3VB5 - chains B and F of the 4 polymer chains in the assembly; structure by X-ray diffraction, 1.95 A resolution.

== Chain B ==
Molecule: 3C-like proteinase
From: SARS coronavirus
Notes: EC 3.4.22.-
Reference sequence: P0C6U8 (R1A_CVHSA); residues 1-306 here correspond to UniProt positions 3241-3546 (UniProt number = residue number + 3240)
Chain sequence (306 residues; row label = number of the first residue in the row):
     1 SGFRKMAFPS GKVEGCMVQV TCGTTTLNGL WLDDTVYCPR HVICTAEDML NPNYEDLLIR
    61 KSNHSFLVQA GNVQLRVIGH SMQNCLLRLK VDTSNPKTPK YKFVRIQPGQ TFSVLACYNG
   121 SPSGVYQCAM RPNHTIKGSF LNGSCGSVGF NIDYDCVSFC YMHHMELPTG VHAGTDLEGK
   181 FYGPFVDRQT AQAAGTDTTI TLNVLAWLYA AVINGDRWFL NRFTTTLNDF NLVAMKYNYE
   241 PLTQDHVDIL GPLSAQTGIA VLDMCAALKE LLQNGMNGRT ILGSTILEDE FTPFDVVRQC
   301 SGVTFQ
UniProt features mapped onto this chain:
  - active site (For 3CL-PRO activity): His41, Cys145
  - site: Gln306 (Cleavage)

== Chain F ==
Molecule: C4Z inhibitor
Chain sequence (5 residues; numbered 1 to 5; the number before each row is that of its first residue):
     1 XAVLX
Modified residues: PHQ (benzyl chlorocarbonate) at position 1; 0JU ((4S,5Z)-4-amino-5-iminopentanamide) at position 5

== Interface between chain B and chain F ==
Contacting residue pairs (32):
  His41(B) - Leu4(F)
  Met49(B) - Leu4(F)  hydrophobic
  Phe140(B) - 0JU_5(F)
  Leu141(B) - 0JU_5(F)
  Asn142(B) - 0JU_5(F)
  Gly143(B) - 0JU_5(F)
  Ser144(B) - 0JU_5(F)
  Cys145(B) - 0JU_5(F)  covalent bond
  His163(B) - 0JU_5(F)
  His164(B) - Leu4(F)
  His164(B) - 0JU_5(F)  hydrogen bond (backbone-backbone)
  Met165(B) - Ala2(F)  hydrophobic
  Met165(B) - Val3(F)
  Met165(B) - Leu4(F)  hydrophobic
  Met165(B) - 0JU_5(F)
  Glu166(B) - PHQ_1(F)
  Glu166(B) - Ala2(F)
  Glu166(B) - Val3(F)  hydrogen bond (backbone-backbone)
  Glu166(B) - 0JU_5(F)
  Leu167(B) - PHQ_1(F)
  Leu167(B) - Ala2(F)  hydrophobic
  Pro168(B) - PHQ_1(F)
  His172(B) - 0JU_5(F)
  Asp187(B) - Leu4(F)
  Arg188(B) - Ala2(F)
  Gln189(B) - Ala2(F)
  Gln189(B) - Val3(F)
  Gln189(B) - Leu4(F)  hydrogen bond (side chain-backbone)
  Thr190(B) - PHQ_1(F)
  Thr190(B) - Ala2(F)  hydrogen bond (backbone-backbone)
  Ala191(B) - PHQ_1(F)
  Gln192(B) - Ala2(F)

== Summary ==
21 residues of chain B and 5 residues of chain F are in contact; the contacts include 1 covalent bond and 4
hydrogen bonds. Polar pairs include Gln189(B)-Leu4(F), His164(B)-0JU_5(F) and Glu166(B)-Val3(F). Curated
annotation (UniProt) lists active-site residues His41(B) and Cys145(B) on chain B.
Chain B is 3C-like proteinase (SARS coronavirus) and chain F is C4Z inhibitor; the structure, Crystal
structure of SARS-CoV 3C-like protease with C4Z, was determined by X-ray diffraction together with 3VB3, 3VB4,
3VB6 and 3VB7 from the same study.
